7VAR - chains D and G of the 12 polymer chains in the assembly; structure by electron microscopy, 2.90 A resolution.

Chain D:
Name: V-type ATP synthase beta chain
Source organism: Thermus thermophilus HB8
UniProtKB: Q56404 (VATB_THET8); numbering as in UniProt (aligned over 1-478)
Amino-acid sequence (478 residues; each row starts with the number of its first residue):
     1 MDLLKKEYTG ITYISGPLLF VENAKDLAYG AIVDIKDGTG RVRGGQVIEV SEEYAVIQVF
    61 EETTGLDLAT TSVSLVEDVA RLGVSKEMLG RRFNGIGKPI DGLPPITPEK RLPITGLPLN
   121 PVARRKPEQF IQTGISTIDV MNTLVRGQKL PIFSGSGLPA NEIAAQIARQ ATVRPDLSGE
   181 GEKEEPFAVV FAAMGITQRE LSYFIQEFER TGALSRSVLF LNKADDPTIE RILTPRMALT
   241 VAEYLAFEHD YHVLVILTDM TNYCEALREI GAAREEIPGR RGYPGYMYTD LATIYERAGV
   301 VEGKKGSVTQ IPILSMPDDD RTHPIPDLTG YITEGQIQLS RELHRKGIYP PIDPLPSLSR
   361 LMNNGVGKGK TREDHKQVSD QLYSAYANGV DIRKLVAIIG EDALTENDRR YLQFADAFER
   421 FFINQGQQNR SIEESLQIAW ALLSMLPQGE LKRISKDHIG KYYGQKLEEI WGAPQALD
Disordered / not traced: 1-4, 475-478

Chain G:
Name: V-type ATP synthase subunit D
Source organism: Thermus thermophilus HB8
UniProtKB: O87880 (VATD_THET8); residues 1-223 here = UniProt positions 1-223
Amino-acid sequence (223 residues; numbered 1 to 223; the number before each row is that of its first residue):
     1 MSQVSPTRMN LLQRRGQLRL AQKGVDLLKK KRDALVAEFF GLVREAMEAR KALDQAAKEA
    61 YAALLLAQAF DGPEVVAGAA LGVPPLEGVE AEVENVWGSK VPRLKATFPD GALLSPVGTP
   121 AYTLEASRAF RRYAEALIRV ANTETRLKKI GEEIKKTTRR VNALEQVVIP GIRAQIRFIQ
   181 QVLEQRERED TFRLKRIKGK IEAREAEEEG GRPNPQVEIG AGL
Disordered / not traced: 1-3, 210-223

Interface between chain D and chain G:
Pairs across the interface (14; chain D residue first):
  Glu275(D) - Lys198(G)  hydrogen bond (backbone-side chain)
  Pro278(D) - Leu194(G)
  Arg281(D) - Arg8(G)
  Arg281(D) - Glu187(G)  hydrogen bond (backbone-side chain)
  Asp318(D) - Leu12(G)
  Asp320(D) - Leu12(G)
  Asp320(D) - Arg15(G)  salt bridge
  Thr322(D) - Arg15(G)  hydrogen bond
  Asp391(D) - Lys30(G)  salt bridge
  Lys394(D) - Lys23(G)
  Lys394(D) - Leu27(G)
  Leu395(D) - Leu27(G)  hydrophobic
  Ile398(D) - Leu27(G)  hydrophobic
  Ile399(D) - Trp97(G)  hydrophobic
Interface residues without a listed pair, chain D (14 interface residues in all): Glu276, Ile277, Arg280
Interface residues without a listed pair, chain G (14 interface residues in all): Lys31, Thr191, Lys195, Ile201

Overview:
The chain D/chain G interface involves 14 residues from each chain; the contacts include 3 hydrogen bonds and
2 salt bridges. Among the polar pairs are Asp320(D)-Arg15(G), Asp391(D)-Lys30(G) and Glu275(D)-Lys198(G).
Here chain D is V-type ATP synthase beta chain and chain G is V-type ATP synthase subunit D, both from Thermus
thermophilus HB8. Entry 7VAR (V1EG domain of V/A-ATPase from Thermus thermophilus at low ATP concentration,
state1-1) was determined by electron microscopy, deposited together with 7VAI, 7VAJ, 7VAK, 7VAL, 7VAM, 7VAN
and 11 further entries.
